4DAY - chains A and C of the 3 polymer chains in the assembly; structure by X-ray diffraction, 3.30 A resolution.

# Chain A
Molecule: RecQ-mediated genome instability protein 1
Source organism: Homo sapiens
Notes: fragment: C-terminal OB domain (residues 473-625)
Reference sequence: Q9H9A7 (RMI1_HUMAN); numbering as in UniProt (aligned over 473-625)
Sequence (157 residues; numbered 469 to 625; the number before each row is that of its first residue):
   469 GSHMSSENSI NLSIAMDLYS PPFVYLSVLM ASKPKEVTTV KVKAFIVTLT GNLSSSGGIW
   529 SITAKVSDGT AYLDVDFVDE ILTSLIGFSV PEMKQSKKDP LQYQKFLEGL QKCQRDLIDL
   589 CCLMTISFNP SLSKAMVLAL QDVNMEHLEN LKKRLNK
Not modelled in the structure: 469-481
Differences from the reference sequence: expression tag (469-472)

# Chain C
Molecule: Fanconi anemia group M protein
Source organism: Homo sapiens
Notes: EC 3.6.4.13; fragment: MM2 peptide (residues 1218-1251)
Reference sequence: Q8IYD8 (FANCM_HUMAN); numbering as in UniProt (aligned over 1218-1251)
Sequence (37 residues; row label = number of the first residue in the row):
  1215 GHMEDIFDCS RDLFSVTFDL GFCSPDSDDE ILEHTSD
Not modelled in the structure: 1215-1225, 1238-1251
Differences from the reference sequence: expression tag (1215-1217)

# How chain A and chain C interact
Pairs across the interface (20):
  Ile-514(A) / Phe-1232(C)  hydrophobic
  Val-515(A) / Phe-1232(C)
  Val-515(A) / Leu-1234(C)
  Thr-516(A) / Phe-1232(C)
  Thr-516(A) / Asp-1233(C)
  Thr-516(A) / Leu-1234(C)  hydrogen bond (side chain-backbone)
  Leu-517(A) / Val-1230(C)
  Leu-517(A) / Thr-1231(C)
  Leu-517(A) / Phe-1232(C)  hydrogen bond (backbone-backbone)
  Gly-519(A) / Thr-1231(C)
  Asn-520(A) / Ser-1229(C)  hydrogen bond
  Leu-521(A) / Phe-1228(C)
  Leu-521(A) / Ser-1229(C)
  Met-561(A) / Phe-1228(C)  hydrophobic
  Leu-578(A) / Phe-1228(C)  hydrophobic
  Leu-578(A) / Val-1230(C)
  Gln-582(A) / Val-1230(C)
  Gln-582(A) / Thr-1231(C)
  Leu-585(A) / Phe-1232(C)
  Ile-586(A) / Phe-1232(C)  hydrophobic
Interface residues without a listed pair, chain A (17 interface residues in all): Ser-523, Trp-528, Ile-530, Phe-574, Cys-581
From the paper, about this interface:
  - pairs named by the authors: Ile-514(A)/Phe-1232(C) (hydrophobic contact)
  - interface residues, chain A: Ile-514(A)
  - interface residues, chain C: Phe-1228(C), Val-1230(C), Phe-1232(C), Leu-1234(C)

# Summary
Chain A and chain C form an interface of 17 and 7 residues respectively; the contacts include 3 hydrogen
bonds. Among the polar pairs are Thr-516(A)/Leu-1234(C), Asn-520(A)/Ser-1229(C) and Leu-517(A)/Phe-1232(C).
The paper describes a hydrophobic contact between Ile-514(A) and Phe-1232(C). From the paper: interface
residues Ile-514(A) and Phe-1228(C) among others.
Chain A is RecQ-mediated genome instability protein 1 and chain C is Fanconi anemia group M protein, both from
Homo sapiens; the structure, Crystal structure of the RMI core complex with MM2 peptide from FANCM, was
determined by X-ray diffraction.
